PDB entry 6AGK | X-ray diffraction, 2.80 A resolution | chains B and F of the 6 polymer chains in the assembly

[Chain B]
Molecule: Tubulin beta-2B chain
Organism: Bos taurus
UniProtKB: Q6B856 (TBB2B_BOVIN); numbering as in UniProt (aligned over 1-445)
Sequence (445 residues; row label = number of the first residue in the row):
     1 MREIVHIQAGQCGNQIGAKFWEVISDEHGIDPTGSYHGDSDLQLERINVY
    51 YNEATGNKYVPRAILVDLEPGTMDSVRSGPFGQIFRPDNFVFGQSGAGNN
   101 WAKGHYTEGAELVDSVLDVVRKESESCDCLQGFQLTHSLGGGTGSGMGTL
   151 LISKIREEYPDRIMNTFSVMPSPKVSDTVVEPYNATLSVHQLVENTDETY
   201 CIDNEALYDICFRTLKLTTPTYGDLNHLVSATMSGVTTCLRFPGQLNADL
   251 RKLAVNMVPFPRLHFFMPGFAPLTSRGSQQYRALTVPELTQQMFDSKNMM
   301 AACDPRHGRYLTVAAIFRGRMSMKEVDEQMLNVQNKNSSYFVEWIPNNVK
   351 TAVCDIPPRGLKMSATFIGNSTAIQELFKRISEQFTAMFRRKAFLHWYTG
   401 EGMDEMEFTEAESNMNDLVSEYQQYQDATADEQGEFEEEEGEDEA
Not modelled in the structure: 276-279, 429-445
Metal / ion sites: Mg2+: Q11 (together with GDP); Ca2+ near E111 (its only coordinating residue here)
Small-molecule neighbours:
  - 9WR ([6-(3-hydroxy-4-methylphenyl)pyridin-2-yl](3,4,5-trimethoxyphenyl)methanone): V236, C239, L240, L246, N247, A248, D249, L250, K252, L253, N256, M257, T312, V313, A314, A315, I316, N347, N348, K350, A352, I368
  - GDP (guanosine-5'-diphosphate): A9, G10, Q11, C12, Q15, I16, D67, N99, S138, G140, G141, G142, T143, G144, S145, V169, P171, V175, S176, D177, E181, N204, L207, Y222, L225, N226
Curated features (UniProtKB/Swiss-Prot):
  - motif: M1 to I4 (MREI motif)
  - binding site (GTP): Q11, E69, S138, G142, T143, G144, N204, N226
  - binding site (Mg(2+)): E69
  - modified residue: S40 (Phosphoserine), T55 (Phosphothreonine), K58 (N6-acetyllysine), S172 (Phosphoserine), T285 (Phosphothreonine), T290 (Phosphothreonine), R318 (Omega-N-methylarginine), E438 (5-glutamyl polyglutamate)
  - cross-link (Glycyl lysine isopeptide (Lys-Gly)): K58 (interchain with G-Cter in ubiquitin), K324 (interchain with G-Cter in ubiquitin)

[Chain F]
Molecule: Tubulin tyrosine ligase
Organism: Gallus gallus
UniProtKB: E1BQ43 (E1BQ43_CHICK); residue numbers follow UniProt; this construct covers 1-378
Sequence (384 residues; row label = number of the first residue in the row):
     1 MYTFVVRDENSSVYAEVSRLLLATGQWKRLRKDNPRFNLMLGERNRLPFG
    51 RLGHEPGLVQLVNYYRGADKLCRKASLVKLIKTSPELSESCTWFPESYVI
   101 YPTNLKTPVAPAQNGIRHLINNTRTDEREVFLAAYNRRREGREGNVWIAK
   151 SSAGAKGEGILISSEASELLDFIDEQGQVHVIQKYLEKPLLLEPGHRKFD
   201 IRSWVLVDHLYNIYLYREGVLRTSSEPYNSANFQDKTCHLTNHCIQKEYS
   251 KNYGRYEEGNEMFFEEFNQYLMDALNTTLENSILLQIKHIIRSCLMCIEP
   301 AISTKHLHYQSFQLFGFDFMVDEELKVWLIEVNGAPACAQKLYAELCQGI
   351 VDVAISSVFPLADTGQKTSQPTSIFIKLHHHHHH
Not modelled in the structure: 103-143, 152-158, 167-179, 248-251, 363-372
Differences from the reference sequence: expression tag (379-384)
Small-molecule neighbours: AMP-PCP (ACP; phosphomethylphosphonic acid adenylate ester): K74, P95, I148, K150, Q183, K184, Y185, L186, K198, D200, R202, R222, H239, L240, T241, N242, D318, M320, I330, E331, N333

[How chain B and chain F interact]
Pairs across the interface (10):
  L331(B) - P56(F)
  L331(B) - G57(F)
  Q334(B) - R36(F)  hydrogen bond
  N335(B) - R36(F)  hydrogen bond
  N335(B) - L58(F)
  S338(B) - L30(F)
  S338(B) - N34(F)  hydrogen bond
  S339(B) - R31(F)
  E343(B) - R31(F)  salt bridge
  N347(B) - R36(F)
Also at the interface, not in a pair above, chain B (9 interface residues in all): R309, K336
Also at the interface, not in a pair above, chain F (10 interface residues in all): M1, T3, D33

[Overview]
Chain B and chain F form an interface of 9 and 10 residues respectively, with 3 hydrogen bonds and 1 salt
bridge. Polar contacts include E343(B)-R31(F), Q334(B)-R36(F) and N335(B)-R36(F). Bound to chain B: GDP and
compound 9WR. Chain F binds AMP-PCP.
Here chain B is Tubulin beta-2B chain (Bos taurus) and chain F is Tubulin tyrosine ligase (Gallus gallus).
Entry 6AGK (The structure of CH-II-77-tubulin complex) was determined by X-ray diffraction, deposited together
with 6PC4.
